Entry 9ETM (electron microscopy, 3.35 A resolution); this record covers chains G and A of the 10 polymer chains in the assembly.

# Chain G
Protein: Mitochondrial import receptor subunit TOM6
Organism: Drosophila melanogaster
UniProtKB: Q6IGW6 (Q6IGW6_DROME); residues 7-48 here = UniProt positions 7-48
Sequence (42 residues; numbered 7 to 48; the number before each row is that of its first residue):
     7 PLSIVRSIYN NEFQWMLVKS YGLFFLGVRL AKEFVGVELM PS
Residues lining bound ligands: diundecyl phosphatidyl choline (PLC): Tyr15, Trp21, Met22, Lys25, Leu29, Leu32
From the paper describing this entry:
  - binding site for diundecyl phosphatidyl choline: Tyr15, Trp21, Lys25

# Chain A
Protein: Mitochondrial import receptor subunit TOM40
Organism: Drosophila melanogaster
UniProtKB: Q9U4L6 (TO401_DROME); residue numbers follow UniProt; this construct covers 55-344
Sequence (290 residues; numbered 55 to 344; the number before each row is that of its first residue):
    55 AALENPGTVE ELHKKCKDIQ AITFEGAKIM LNKGLSNHFQ VSHTINMSNV VPSGYRFGAT
   115 YVGTKEFSPT EAFPVLLGDI DPAGNLNANV IHQFSARLRC KFASQIQESK VVASQLTTDY
   175 RGSDYTLSLT VANPSIFTNS GVVVGQYLQS VTPALALGSE LAYQFGPNVP GRQIAIMSVV
   235 GRYTAGSSVW SGTLGQSGLH VCYYQKASDQ LQIGAEVETS LRMQESVATL AYQIDLPKAN
   295 LVFRGGIDSN WQIFGVLEKR LAPLPFTLAL SGRMNHVKNN FRLGCGLMIG
Cystine bridges: Cys70-Cys256
Residues lining bound ligands:
  - diundecyl phosphatidyl choline (PLC), molecule 1: Ile83, Gly309, Leu311, Lys313, Leu315, Leu322, Leu324, Gly326, Cys339
  - diundecyl phosphatidyl choline (PLC), molecule 2: Leu85, His97, Ile99, Ser107, Gly108, Tyr109, Asp135, Pro136
  - diundecyl phosphatidyl choline (PLC), molecule 3: Ile301, Asn304, Trp305, Ile307, His330, Val331
From the paper describing this entry:
  - conformationally variable residues (loop rearrangement): Gly220 to Arg226
  - binding site for diundecyl phosphatidyl choline: Tyr109, Phe111, Trp305
  - contacts within the chain: Glu125-Gln147, Glu125-Arg153

# Interface between chain G and chain A
Residue-residue contacts (37):
  Phe19(G) with Ser274(A); Gln278(A); Glu279(A); Ser280(A)
  Met22(G) with Ser280(A)
  Leu23(G) with Thr273(A); Ser280(A)
  Lys25(G) with Ser303(A), hydrogen bond (side chain-backbone); Trp305(A)
  Ser26(G) with Val281(A); Ala282(A); Ser303(A), hydrogen bond (backbone-side chain)
  Tyr27(G) with Val271(A), hydrophobic; Thr273(A), hydrogen bond
  Leu29(G) with Ser303(A)
  Phe30(G) with Trp244(A), hydrophobic; Tyr257(A), hydrophobic; Ala269(A), hydrophobic; Val271(A), hydrophobic
  Ala37(G) with Tyr257(A), hydrophobic; Gln259(A); Ile267(A), hydrophobic
  Lys38(G) with Tyr257(A); Gln259(A)
  Phe40(G) with Ala261(A); Ile267(A), hydrophobic
  Val41(G) with Gln259(A); Ala261(A)
  Val43(G) with Leu265(A)
  Glu44(G) with Ser262(A), hydrogen bond; Gln264(A)
  Leu45(G) with Gln264(A); Ile288(A), hydrophobic
  Met46(G) with Gln264(A), hydrogen bond (backbone-side chain); Leu290(A), hydrophobic; Lys292(A)
  Pro47(G) with Lys292(A), hydrogen bond (backbone-side chain)
Also at the interface, not in a pair above, chain G (21 interface residues in all): Gly33, Val34, Leu36, Ser48
Also at the interface, not in a pair above, chain A (27 interface residues in all): Val255, Glu270, Leu284, Ile301, Asp302

# Summary
Chain G and chain A form an interface of 21 and 27 residues respectively, with 6 hydrogen bonds. Among the
polar pairs are Lys25(G)-Ser303(A), Ser26(G)-Ser303(A) and Tyr27(G)-Thr273(A). The paper reports a binding
site for diundecyl phosphatidyl choline at Tyr15(G), Trp21(G) and Tyr109(A) among others; conformational
variability at Gly220(A).
Here chain G is Mitochondrial import receptor subunit TOM6 and chain A is Mitochondrial import receptor
subunit TOM40, both from Drosophila melanogaster. Entry 9ETM (cryoEM structure of the Drosophila melanogaster
TOM core complex) was determined by electron microscopy.
